4BBL - chains D and Y of the 26 polymer chains in the assembly; structure by electron microscopy, 18.00 A resolution (very low resolution: no residue pairs are listed; an interface is given only as per-side residue counts).

Chain D:
Molecule: Nucleoprotein
Source organism: Influenza A virus
Reference sequence: P15682 (NCAP_I33A0); residues 8-498 here = UniProt positions 8-498
Amino-acid sequence (499 residues; row label = number of the first residue in the row):
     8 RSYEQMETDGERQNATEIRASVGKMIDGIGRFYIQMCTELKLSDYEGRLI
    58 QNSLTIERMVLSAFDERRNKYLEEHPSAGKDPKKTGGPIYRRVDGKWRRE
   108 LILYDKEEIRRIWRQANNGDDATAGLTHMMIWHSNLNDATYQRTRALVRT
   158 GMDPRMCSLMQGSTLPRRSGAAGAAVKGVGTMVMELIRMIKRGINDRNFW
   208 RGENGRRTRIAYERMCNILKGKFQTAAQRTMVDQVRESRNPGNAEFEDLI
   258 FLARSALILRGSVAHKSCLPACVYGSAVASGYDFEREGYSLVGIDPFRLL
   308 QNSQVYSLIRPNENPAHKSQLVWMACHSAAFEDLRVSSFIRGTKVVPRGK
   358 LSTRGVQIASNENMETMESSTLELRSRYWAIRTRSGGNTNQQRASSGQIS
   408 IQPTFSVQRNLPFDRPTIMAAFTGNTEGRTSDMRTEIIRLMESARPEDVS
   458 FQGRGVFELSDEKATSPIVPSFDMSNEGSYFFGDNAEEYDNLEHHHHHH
Not modelled in the structure: 8-20, 73-91, 203-212, 397-404, 420-437, 490-506
Sequence notes: expression tag (499-506); conflict Asp34 (Gly in P15682), Arg105 (Met in P15682), Thr237 (Ala in P15682), Ser283 (Pro in P15682), Thr472 (Ala in P15682)
Swiss-Prot annotation at these positions:
  - motif: Lys198 to Arg216 (Bipartite nuclear localization signal)

Chain Y:
Molecule: 308-nt RNA strand
Source organism: Influenza A virus
Sequence (308 nucleotides; row label = number of the first residue in the row):
     1 UUUUUUUUUUUUUUUUUUUUUUUUUUUUUUUUUUUUUUUUUUUUUUUUUU
    51 UUUUUUUUUUUUUUUUUUUUUUUUUUUUUUUUUUUUUUUUUUUUUUUUUU
   101 UUUUUUUUUUUUUUUUUUUUUUUUUUUUUUUUUUUUUUUUUUUUUUUUUU
   151 UUUUUUUUUUUUUUUUUUUUUUUUUUUUUUUUUUUUUUUUUUUUUUUUUU
   201 UUUUUUUUUUUUUUUUUUUUUUUUUUUUUUUUUUUUUUUUUUUUUUUUUU
   251 UUUUUUUUUUUUUUUUUUUUUUUUUUUUUUUUUUUUUUUUUUUUUUUUUU
   301 UUUUUUUU

Interface between chain D and chain Y:
At this resolution (18 A) residue pairs are not listed: 20 residues of chain D and 18 of chain Y lie at the interface.

Overview:
The interface between chain D and chain Y involves 20 residues on one side and 18 on the other.
Here chain D is Nucleoprotein and chain Y is a 308-nt RNA strand, both from Influenza A virus. Entry 4BBL
(Cryo-electron microscopy reconstruction of the helical part of influenza A virus ribonucleoprotein isolated
from virions) was determined by electron microscopy.
